PDB entry 6TZ5 | electron microscopy, 3.10 A resolution | chains AA and JB of the 68 polymer chains in the assembly

Chain AA:
Name: Charged multivesicular body protein 1b
From: Homo sapiens
UniProt: Q7LBR1 (CHM1B_HUMAN); residue numbers follow UniProt; this construct covers 1-199
Sequence (199 residues; numbered 1 to 199; the number before each row is that of its first residue):
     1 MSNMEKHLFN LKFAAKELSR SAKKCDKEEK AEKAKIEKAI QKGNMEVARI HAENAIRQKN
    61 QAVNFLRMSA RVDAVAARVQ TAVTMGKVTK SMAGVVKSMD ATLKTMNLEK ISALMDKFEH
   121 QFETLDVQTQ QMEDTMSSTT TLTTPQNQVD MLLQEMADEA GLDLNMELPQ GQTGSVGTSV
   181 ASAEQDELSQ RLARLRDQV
Not modelled in the structure: 1-2, 166-186, 199
Construct notes: engineered mutation Glu37 (Lys in Q7LBR1)
Swiss-Prot annotation at these positions:
  - region: Met132 to Met156 (Interaction with IST1), Gly174 to Val199 (Interaction with SPAST), Val180 to Val199 (Interaction with VTA1), Val180 to Arg196 (Interaction with VPS4A, MITD1 and STAMBP), Ala183 to Val199 (Interaction with VPS4B)
  - motif: Asp186 to Arg196 (MIT-interacting motif)
  - mutagenesis: Asp158 to Glu159 (Diminishes interaction with VPS4B), Thr178 (T178R: Abolishes interaction with SPAST and no effect on interaction with VPS4A; when associated with R-181 and R-184), Ala181 (A181R: Abolishes interaction with SPAScT and no effect on interaction with VPS4A; when associated with R-178 and R-184), Glu184 (E184A: Decreases interaction with SPAST; E184R: Abolishes interaction with SPAST and no effect on interaction with VPS4A; when associated with R-178 and R-181), Leu188 (L188A: Abolishes interaction with SPAST and VPS4A; when associated with A-192), Leu192 (L192A: Abolishes interaction with SPAST and VPS4A; when associated with A-188; L192A: Abolishes interaction with VPS4B), Leu195 (L195A: Abolishes interaction with VPS4B)

Chain JB:
Name: IST1 homolog
From: Homo sapiens
Notes: fragment: N-terminal domain
UniProt: P53990 (IST1_HUMAN); residues 1-189 here = UniProt positions 1-189
Sequence (189 residues; numbered 1 to 189; the number before each row is that of its first residue):
     1 MLGSGFKAER LRVNLRLVIN RLKLLEKKKT ELAQKARKEI ADYLAAGKDE RARIRVEHII
    61 REDYLVEAME ILELYCDLLL ARFGLIQSMK ELDSGLAESV STLIWAAPRL QSEVAELKIV
   121 ADQLCAKYSK EYGKLCRTNQ IGTVNDRLMH KLSVEAPPKI LVERYLIEIA KNYNVPYEPD
   181 SVVMAEAPP
Not modelled in the structure: 1-5, 187-189
Swiss-Prot annotation at these positions:
  - modified residue: Ser4 (Phosphoserine), Tyr43 (Phosphotyrosine)

Interface between chain AA and chain JB:
Pairs across the interface - 11 pairs, chain AA then chain JB:
  Glu119(AA) - Lys28(JB)  salt bridge
  Glu123(AA) - Arg21(JB)
  Glu123(AA) - Leu25(JB)
  Glu123(AA) - Lys28(JB)  salt bridge
  Thr124(AA) - Arg21(JB)  hydrogen bond
  Asp126(AA) - Leu24(JB)
  Val127(AA) - Asn20(JB)
  Gln130(AA) - Leu24(JB)
  Gln131(AA) - Arg16(JB)
  Gln131(AA) - Leu17(JB)
  Gln131(AA) - Asn20(JB)
Interface residues without a listed pair, chain AA (8 interface residues in all): His120
Interface residues without a listed pair, chain JB (8 interface residues in all): Ser112

Summary:
The chain AA/chain JB interface involves 8 residues from each chain, with 1 hydrogen bond and 2 salt bridges.
Among the polar pairs are Glu119(AA)-Lys28(JB), Glu123(AA)-Lys28(JB) and Thr124(AA)-Arg21(JB). Curated
annotation (UniProt) lists 8 mutagenesis sites on chain AA.
Chain AA is Charged multivesicular body protein 1b and chain JB is IST1 homolog, both from Homo sapiens; the
structure, CryoEM reconstruction of membrane-bound ESCRT-III filament composed of CHMP1B+IST1 (left-handed),
was determined by electron microscopy together with 6TZ4, 6TZ9 and 6TZA from the same study.
